PDB entry 7UK9 | X-ray diffraction, 2.60 A resolution | chains A and L of the 4 polymer chains in the assembly

Chain A:
Protein: Integrin alpha-IIb heavy chain
Organism: Homo sapiens
Reference sequence: P08514 (ITA2B_HUMAN); residues 1-457 here correspond to UniProt positions 32-488 (UniProt number = residue number + 31)
Chain sequence (457 residues; each row starts with the number of its first residue):
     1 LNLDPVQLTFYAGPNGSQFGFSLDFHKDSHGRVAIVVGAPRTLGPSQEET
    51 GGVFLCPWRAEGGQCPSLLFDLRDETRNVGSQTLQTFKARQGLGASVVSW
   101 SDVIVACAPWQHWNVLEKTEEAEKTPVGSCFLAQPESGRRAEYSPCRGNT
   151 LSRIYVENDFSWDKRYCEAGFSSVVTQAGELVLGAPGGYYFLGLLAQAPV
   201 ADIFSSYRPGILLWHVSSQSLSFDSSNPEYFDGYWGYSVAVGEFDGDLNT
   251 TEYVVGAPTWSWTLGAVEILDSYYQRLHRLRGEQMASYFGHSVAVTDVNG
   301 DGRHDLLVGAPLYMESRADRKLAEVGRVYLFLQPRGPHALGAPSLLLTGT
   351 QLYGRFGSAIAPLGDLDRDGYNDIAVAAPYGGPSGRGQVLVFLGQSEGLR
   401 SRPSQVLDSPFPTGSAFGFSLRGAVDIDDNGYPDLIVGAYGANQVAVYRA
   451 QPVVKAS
Not modelled in the structure: 455-457
Disulfide bonds: Cys56-Cys65, Cys107-Cys130, Cys146-Cys167
Metal / ion sites: Ca2+ site 1: Glu243, Asp245, Asp247, Thr250, Glu252; Ca2+ site 2: Asp297, Asn299, Asp301, Arg303, Asp305; Ca2+ site 3: Asp365, Asp367, Asp369, Tyr371, Asp373; Ca2+ site 4: Asp426, Asp428, Asn430, Tyr432, Asp434
Small-molecule neighbours: Lamifiban (NB9): Phe160, Tyr189, Tyr190, Leu192, Asp224, Ser225, Ser226, Phe231

Chain L:
Protein: 10E5 Fab light chain
Organism: Mus musculus
Notes: antibody fragment or engineered binder
Chain sequence (214 residues; numbered 1 to 214; the number before each row is that of its first residue):
     1 DILMTQSPSSMSVSLGDTVSITCHASQGISSNIGWLQQKPGKSFMGLIYY
    51 GTNLVDGVPSRFSGSGSGADYSLTISSLDSEDFADYYCVQYAQLPYTFGG
   101 GTKLEIKRADAAPTVSIFPPSSEQLTSGGASVVCFLNNFYPKDINVKWKI
   151 DGSERQNGVLNSWTDQDSKDSTYSMSSTLTLTKDEYERHNSYTCEATHKT
   201 STSPIVKSFNRNEC
Disulfide bonds: Cys23-Cys88, Cys134-Cys194

How chain A and chain L interact:
Contacting residue pairs - 19 pairs, chain A then chain L:
  Arg77(A) with Asn32(L), hydrogen bond; Tyr50(L); Tyr91(L)
  Asn78(A) with Ser30(L); Asn32(L), hydrogen bond (backbone-side chain)
  Val79(A) with Asn32(L); Tyr91(L); Ala92(L)
  Gly80(A) with Tyr91(L), hydrogen bond (backbone-backbone); Ala92(L), hydrogen bond (backbone-backbone); Leu94(L)
  Ser81(A) with Ala92(L), hydrogen bond (backbone-backbone); Gln93(L); Leu94(L), hydrogen bond (side chain-backbone)
  Arg208(A) with Tyr49(L); Asn53(L)
  Pro209(A) with Tyr50(L)
  Gly210(A) with Tyr50(L)
  Ile211(A) with Tyr50(L), hydrophobic
Also at the interface, not in a pair above, chain L (10 interface residues in all): Asp56

Summary:
9 residues of chain A and 10 residues of chain L are in contact; the contacts include 6 hydrogen bonds. Polar
pairs include Arg77(A)-Asn32(L), Asn78(A)-Asn32(L) and Ser81(A)-Leu94(L). Chain A binds Lamifiban. Glu243(A),
Asp245(A), Asp247(A), Thr250(A) and Glu252(A) form the Ca2+ site 1.
Chain A is Integrin alpha-IIb heavy chain (Homo sapiens) and chain L is 10E5 Fab light chain (Mus musculus);
the structure, Integrin alpha IIB beta3 complex with lamifiban (Mn), was determined by X-ray diffraction
together with 7L8P, 7TCT, 7TD8, 7THO, 7TMZ, 7TPD and 15 further entries from the same study.
